PDB entry 8S0E | electron microscopy, 3.80 A resolution | chains 8 and 6 of the 15 polymer chains in the assembly

== Chain 8 ==
Molecule: DNA replication factor Cdt1
Organism: Homo sapiens
UniProtKB: Q9H211 (CDT1_HUMAN); residue numbers follow UniProt; this construct covers 1-546
Chain sequence (546 residues; each row starts with the number of its first residue):
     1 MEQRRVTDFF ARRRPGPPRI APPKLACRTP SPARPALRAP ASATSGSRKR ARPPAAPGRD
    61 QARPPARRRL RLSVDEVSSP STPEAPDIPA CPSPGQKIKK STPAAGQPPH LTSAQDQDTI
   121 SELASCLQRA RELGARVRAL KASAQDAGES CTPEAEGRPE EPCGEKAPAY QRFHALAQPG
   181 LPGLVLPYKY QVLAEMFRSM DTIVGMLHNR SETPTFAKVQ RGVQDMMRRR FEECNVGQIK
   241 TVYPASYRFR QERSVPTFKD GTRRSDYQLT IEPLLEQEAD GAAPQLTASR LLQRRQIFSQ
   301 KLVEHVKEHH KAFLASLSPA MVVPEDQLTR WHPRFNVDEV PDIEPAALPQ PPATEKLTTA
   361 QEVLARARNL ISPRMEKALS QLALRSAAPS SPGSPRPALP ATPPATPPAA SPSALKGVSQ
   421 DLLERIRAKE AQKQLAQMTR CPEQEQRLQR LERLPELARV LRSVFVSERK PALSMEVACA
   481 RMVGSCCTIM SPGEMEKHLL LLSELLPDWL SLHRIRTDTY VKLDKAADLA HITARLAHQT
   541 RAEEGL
Not modelled in the structure: 1-186, 309-341, 353-418, 545-546

== Chain 6 ==
Molecule: DNA replication licensing factor MCM6
Organism: Homo sapiens
Notes: EC 3.6.4.12
UniProtKB: Q14566 (MCM6_HUMAN); residues 1-821 here = UniProt positions 1-821
Chain sequence (821 residues; each row starts with the number of its first residue):
     1 MDLAAAAEPG AGSQHLEVRD EVAEKCQKLF LDFLEEFQSS DGEIKYLQLA EELIRPERNT
    61 LVVSFVDLEQ FNQQLSTTIQ EEFYRVYPYL CRALKTFVKD RKEIPLAKDF YVAFQDLPTR
   121 HKIRELTSSR IGLLTRISGQ VVRTHPVHPE LVSGTFLCLD CQTVIRDVEQ QFKYTQPNIC
   181 RNPVCANRRR FLLDTNKSRF VDFQKVRIQE TQAELPRGSI PRSLEVILRA EAVESAQAGD
   241 KCDFTGTLIV VPDVSKLSTP GARAETNSRV SGVDGYETEG IRGLRALGVR DLSYRLVFLA
   301 CCVAPTNPRF GGKELRDEEQ TAESIKNQMT VKEWEKVFEM SQDKNLYHNL CTSLFPTIHG
   361 NDEVKRGVLL MLFGGVPKTT GEGTSLRGDI NVCIVGDPST AKSQFLKHVE EFSPRAVYTS
   421 GKASSAAGLT AAVVRDEESH EFVIEAGALM LADNGVCCID EFDKMDVRDQ VAIHEAMEQQ
   481 TISITKAGVK ATLNARTSIL AAANPISGHY DRSKSLKQNI NLSAPIMSRF DLFFILVDEC
   541 NEVTDYAIAR RIVDLHSRIE ESIDRVYSLD DIRRYLLFAR QFKPKISKES EDFIVEQYKH
   601 LRQRDGSGVT KSSWRITVRQ LESMIRLSEA MARMHCCDEV QPKHVKEAFR LLNKSIIRVE
   661 TPDVNLDQEE EIQMEVDEGA GGINGHADSP APVNGINGYN EDINQESAPK ASLRLGFSEY
   721 CRISNLIVLH LRKVEEEEDE SALKRSELVN WYLKEIESEI DSEEELINKK RIIEKVIHRL
   781 THYDHVLIEL TQAGLKGSTE GSESYEEDPY LVVNPNYLLE D
Not modelled in the structure: 1-19, 39-41, 102-109, 173-193, 253-293, 306-326, 605-612, 666-712, 737-742, 792-806, 819-821
Metal / ion sites: Mg2+: S403 (together with ATP-gamma-S)
Small-molecule neighbours:
  - ATP-gamma-S (AGS; phosphothiophosphoric acid-adenylate ester): L386, E478, P525, R529, V618, R619, E622
  - ATP-gamma-S: T357, I358, H359, P398, S399, T400, A401, K402, S403, Q404, D460, I552

== Interface between chain 8 and chain 6 ==
Residue-residue contacts (28):
  S211(8) - P56(6)
  E212(8) - P56(6)
  E252(8) - R55(6)  salt bridge
  S254(8) - R58(6)  hydrogen bond
  V255(8) - E57(6)
  P256(8) - E57(6)
  Q420(8) - L753(6)  hydrogen bond (side chain-backbone)
  Q420(8) - K754(6)
  Q420(8) - E757(6)
  L423(8) - E757(6)
  E424(8) - L766(6)
  Q449(8) - K332(6)
  E452(8) - K332(6)  salt bridge
  R453(8) - E333(6)  salt bridge
  R453(8) - R574(6)
  S463(8) - P118(6)
  S467(8) - Q80(6)
  S467(8) - T119(6)
  R469(8) - E81(6)  salt bridge
  R481(8) - H121(6)
  R481(8) - R130(6)
  G484(8) - R120(6)  hydrogen bond (backbone-side chain)
  S485(8) - P118(6)  hydrogen bond (side chain-backbone)
  S485(8) - T119(6)
  S485(8) - R120(6)
  T488(8) - E333(6)  hydrogen bond
  T488(8) - R574(6)
  I489(8) - D570(6)
Also at the interface, not in a pair above, chain 8 (26 interface residues in all): T213, R253, R459, R462, V466, M490
Also at the interface, not in a pair above, chain 6 (29 interface residues in all): V66, Q73, T77, E82, E125, L133, R573, N750, I760, S762

== In short ==
26 residues of chain 8 and 29 residues of chain 6 are in contact, with 5 hydrogen bonds and 4 salt bridges.
Among the polar pairs are E252(8)-R55(6), E452(8)-K332(6) and R453(8)-E333(6). Ligands of chain 6:
ATP-gamma-S.
Chain 8 is DNA replication factor Cdt1 and chain 6 is DNA replication licensing factor MCM6, both from Homo
sapiens; the structure, H. sapiens OCCM bound to double stranded DNA, was determined by electron microscopy,
deposited together with 8S09, 8S0A, 8S0B, 8S0C, 8S0D and 8S0F.
